PDB entry 8DL7 | electron microscopy, 2.70 A resolution | chains A and D of the 4 polymer chains in the assembly

== Chain A ==
Protein: Solute carrier family 40 member 1
Source organism: Homo sapiens
UniProt: Q9NP59 (S40A1_HUMAN); residues 1-571 here = UniProt positions 1-571
Chain sequence (577 residues; numbered 1 to 577; the number before each row is that of its first residue):
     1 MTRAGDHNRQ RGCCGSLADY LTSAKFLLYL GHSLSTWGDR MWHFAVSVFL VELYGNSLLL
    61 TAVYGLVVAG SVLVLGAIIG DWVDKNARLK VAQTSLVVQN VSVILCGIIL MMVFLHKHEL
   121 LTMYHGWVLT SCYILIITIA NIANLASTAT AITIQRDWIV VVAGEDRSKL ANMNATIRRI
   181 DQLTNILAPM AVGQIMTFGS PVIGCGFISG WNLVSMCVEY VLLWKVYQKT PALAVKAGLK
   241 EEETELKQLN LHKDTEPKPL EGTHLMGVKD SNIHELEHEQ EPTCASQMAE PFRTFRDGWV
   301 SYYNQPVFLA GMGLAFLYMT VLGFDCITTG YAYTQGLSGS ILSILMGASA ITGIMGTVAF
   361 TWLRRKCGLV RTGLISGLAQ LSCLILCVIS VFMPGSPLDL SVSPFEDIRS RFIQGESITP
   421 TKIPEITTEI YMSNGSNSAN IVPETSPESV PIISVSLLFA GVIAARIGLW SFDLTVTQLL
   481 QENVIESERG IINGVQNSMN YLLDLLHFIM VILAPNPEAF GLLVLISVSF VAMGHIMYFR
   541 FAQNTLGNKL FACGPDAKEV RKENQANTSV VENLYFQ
Not modelled in the structure: 1-11, 240-283, 414-448, 558-577
Construct notes: expression tag (572-577)
UniProt features mapped onto this chain:
  - binding site (Fe cation): Asp39, His43, Cys326, His507
  - glycosylation: Asn434 (N-linked (GlcNAc...) asparagine)
  - natural variant: Tyr64 (Y64N: In HFE4), Ala77 (A77D: In HFE4), Gly80 (G80S: In HFE4; G80V: In HFE4), Asn144 (N144D: In HFE4; N144H: In HFE4; N144T: In HFE4), Asp157 (D157G: In HFE4), Val162 (deletion: In HFE4), Asn174 (N174I: In iron overload), Asp181 (D181V: In HFE4), Gln182 (Q182H: In HFE4), Gln248 (Q248H: Associated with mild anemia and a tendency to iron loading. Prevents hepcidin/HAMP-induced degradation. Protects against severe malaria disease), Gly267 (G267D: In HFE4), Asp270 (D270V: In HFE4), 3 further natural variant entries in UniProt
  - mutagenesis: Arg88 (R88G: Reduces protein stability. Loss of cell surface localization. Loss of iron export activity. Increases intracellular manganese), Asp157 (D157Y: Loss of iron export activity. Loss of cell surface localization. Increases intracellular manganese), Leu170 (L170F: Loss of iron export activity), Lys236 (K236R: No loss of ubiquitination; when associated with R-253), Lys240 (K240E: Loss of HAMP-induced endocytosis), Lys253 (K253R: No loss of ubiquitination; when associated with R-236), Cys326 (C326S: Complete loss of HAMP-dependent ubiquitination. Does not affect protein stability. Does not affect cell surface localization), Ser338 (S338R: Reduces protein stability), Tyr501 (Y501C: About 90% loss of HAMP binding), Asp504 (D504N: About 95% loss of HAMP binding)
Cystine bridges: Cys367-Cys553
From the paper describing this entry:
  - mutagenesis - D325A: decreased binding to Minihepcidin PR73
  - disease-associated variants - Y64N, T320V: decreased binding to Minihepcidin PR73

== Chain D ==
Protein: 11F9 heavy-chain
Source organism: Mus musculus
Chain sequence (238 residues; numbered 1 to 238; the number before each row is that of its first residue):
     1 MKCSWVIFFL MAVVTGVNSE VQLQQSGAEL VRPGALVKLS CKASGFNIKD YYMHWVKERP
    61 EQGLEWIGWI DPENGNTIYD PKFQGKASIT ADTSSNTAYL QLSSLTSEDT AVYYCARKRG
   121 YYGPYFDYWG QGTTLTVSSK TTAPSVYPLA PVCGDTTGSS VTLGCLVKGY FPEPVTLTWN
   181 SGSLSSGVHT FPAVLQSGLY TLSSSVTVTS STWPSQSITC NVAHPASSTK VDKKIEPA
Not modelled in the structure: 1-19
Cystine bridges: Cys41-Cys115

== How chain A and chain D interact ==
Pairs across the interface - 26 pairs, chain A then chain D:
  Gly164(A) with Arg119(D)
  Glu165(A) with Asp50(D); Tyr51(D), hydrogen bond
  Asp166(A) with Asp50(D)
  Arg167(A) with Lys49(D), hydrogen bond (side chain-backbone); Asp50(D); Tyr52(D); Asp71(D), salt bridge; Glu73(D), salt bridge
  Arg364(A) with Glu73(D), salt bridge
  Cys367(A) with Asn76(D), hydrogen bond (backbone-side chain)
  Val370(A) with Tyr121(D), hydrophobic
  Arg371(A) with Asn76(D)
  Asn483(A) with Gly120(D); Tyr121(D); Tyr122(D)
  Phe541(A) with Tyr122(D), hydrophobic
  Asn544(A) with Tyr122(D)
  Thr545(A) with Tyr122(D)
  Leu546(A) with Ile78(D), hydrophobic
  Lys549(A) with Thr77(D), hydrogen bond (side chain-backbone)
  Cys553(A) with Asn76(D)
  Gly554(A) with Asn76(D)
  Pro555(A) with Asn74(D); Gly75(D)
  Asp556(A) with Thr77(D)
Interface residues without a listed pair, chain A (25 interface residues in all): Pro306, Val307, Lys366, Leu369, Leu479, Ile485, Ala552
Interface residues without a listed pair, chain D (16 interface residues in all): Pro124

== Overview ==
Chain A and chain D form an interface of 25 and 16 residues respectively; the contacts include 4 hydrogen
bonds and 3 salt bridges. Among the polar pairs are Arg167(A)-Asp71(D), Arg167(A)-Glu73(D) and
Arg364(A)-Glu73(D). The paper reports that D325A, Y64N and T320V of chain A reduce binding to Minihepcidin
PR73.
Here chain A is Solute carrier family 40 member 1 (Homo sapiens) and chain D is 11F9 heavy-chain (Mus
musculus). Entry 8DL7 (Cryo-EM structure of human ferroportin/slc40 bound to minihepcidin PR73 in nanodisc)
was determined by electron microscopy (same publication as 8DL8).
